4M8T - chain A; structure by X-ray diffraction, 3.00 A resolution.

Chain A:
Name: Ribosomal protein S6 kinase alpha-3
From: Mus musculus
Notes: EC 2.7.11.1; fragment: RSK2 C-terminal Kinase Domain
UniProtKB: P18654 (KS6A3_MOUSE); residues 399-740 here correspond to UniProt positions 400-741 (UniProt number = residue number + 1)
Amino-acid sequence (355 residues; numbered 386 to 740; the number before each row is that of its first residue):
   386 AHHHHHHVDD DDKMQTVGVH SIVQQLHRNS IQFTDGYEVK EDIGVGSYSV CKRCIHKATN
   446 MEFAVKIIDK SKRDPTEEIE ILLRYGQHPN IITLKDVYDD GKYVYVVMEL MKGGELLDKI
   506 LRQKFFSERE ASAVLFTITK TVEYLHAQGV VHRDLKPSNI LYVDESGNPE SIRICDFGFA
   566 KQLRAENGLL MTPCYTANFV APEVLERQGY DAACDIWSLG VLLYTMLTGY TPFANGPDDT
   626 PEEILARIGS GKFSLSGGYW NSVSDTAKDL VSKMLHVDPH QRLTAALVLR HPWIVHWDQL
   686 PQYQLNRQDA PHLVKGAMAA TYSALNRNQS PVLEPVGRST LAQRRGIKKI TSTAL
Not modelled in the structure: 386-409, 713-740
Differences from the reference sequence: expression tag (386-398); engineered mutation Met-493 (Thr494 in P18654); conflict Glu-591 (Lys592 in P18654)
Disulfides: Cys-579 forms a disulfide with the same residue of a neighbouring copy of this chain
Covalently attached groups: (2E)-2-cyano-3-[3-(1H-pyrazol-4-yl)phenyl]prop-2-enamide (RMM) linked to Cys-436
Metal / ion sites: Na+: Gly-471, His-473, Ile-476, Thr-478
Small-molecule neighbours: RMM ((2E)-2-cyano-3-[3-(1H-pyrazol-4-yl)phenyl]prop-2-enamide): Ile-428, Gly-429, Val-430, Gly-431, Ser-434, Ala-449, Lys-451, Ile-477, Met-493, Glu-494, Leu-495, Met-496, Asn-544, Leu-546, Asp-561
Reported in the primary citation:
  - binding site for RMM: Cys-436, Glu-494, Met-496
  - mutagenesis - T493M: increased binding to RMM

Overview:
Compound RMM is covalently linked to Cys-436. The Na+ site is built by Gly-471, His-473, Ile-476 and Thr-478.
From the paper: a binding site for RMM at Cys-436, Glu-494 and Met-496; T493M increases binding to RMM.
Chain A is Ribosomal protein S6 kinase alpha-3 (Mus musculus); the structure, RSK2 T493M C-Terminal Kinase
Domain in complex with 3-(3-(1H-pyrazol-4-yl)phenyl)-2-cyanoacrylamide, was determined by X-ray diffraction
together with 4LV0, 4LV1, 4LV2 and 4LV3 from the same study.
